3EOB - chains H and I of the 3 polymer chains in the assembly; structure by X-ray diffraction, 3.60 A resolution.

Chain H:
Protein: Efalizumab Fab fragment, heavy chain
Source organism: Homo sapiens
Notes: antibody fragment or engineered binder
Amino-acid sequence (220 residues; each row starts with the number of its first residue):
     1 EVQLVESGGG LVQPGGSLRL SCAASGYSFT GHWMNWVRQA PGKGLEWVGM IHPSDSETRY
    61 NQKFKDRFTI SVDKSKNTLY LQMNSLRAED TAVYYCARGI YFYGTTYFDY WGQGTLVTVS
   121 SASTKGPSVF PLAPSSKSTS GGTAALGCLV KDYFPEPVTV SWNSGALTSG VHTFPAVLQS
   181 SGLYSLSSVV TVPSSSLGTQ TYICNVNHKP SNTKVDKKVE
Unresolved in the structure: 137-141
Disulfide bonds: Cys-22/Cys-96, Cys-148/Cys-204
What the authors report for this chain:
  - mutagenesis - Q62A, K65A, K74A, Y107A: decreased binding to Integrin alpha-L (chain I) (citing earlier work)

Chain I:
Protein: Integrin alpha-L
Source organism: Homo sapiens
Notes: fragment: I domain
UniProtKB: P20701 (ITAL_HUMAN); residues 128-308 here correspond to UniProt positions 153-333 (UniProt number = residue number + 25)
Amino-acid sequence (181 residues; row label = number of the first residue in the row):
   128 GNVDLVFLFD GSMSLQPDEF QKILDFMKDV MKKLSNTSYQ FAAVQFSTSY KTEFDFSDYV
   188 KRKDPDALLK HVKHMLLLTN TFGAINYVAT EVFREELGAR PDATKVLIII TDGEATDSGN
   248 IDAAKDIIRY IIGIGKHFQT KESQETLHKF ASKPASEFVK ILDTFEKLKD LFTELQKKIY
   308 V
Unresolved in the structure: 307-308
What the authors report for this chain:
  - Zn2+ coordination: Asp-239
  - binding site for Zn2+: Asp-137 to Ser-141, Thr-206, Asp-239

Interface between chain H and chain I:
Pairs across the interface (26; chain H residue first):
  Thr-30(H) with Asp-193(I), hydrogen bond
  Gly-31(H) with Lys-155(I)
  His-32(H) with Gln-148(I)
  Trp-33(H) with Lys-197(I), hydrogen bond (side chain-backbone)
  His-52(H) with Lys-197(I)
  Ser-54(H) with Asp-191(I); Asp-193(I); Ala-194(I), hydrogen bond (side chain-backbone)
  Asp-55(H) with Lys-197(I)
  Glu-57(H) with Lys-197(I), salt bridge; His-198(I), salt bridge
  Tyr-101(H) with Lys-197(I); His-198(I), hydrogen bond; Lys-200(I), hydrogen bond (backbone-side chain)
  Phe-102(H) with Pro-144(I); Phe-147(I), hydrophobic; Gln-148(I); Leu-151(I), hydrophobic; Val-199(I); Lys-200(I); His-201(I), hydrogen bond (backbone-backbone)
  Tyr-103(H) with Pro-144(I); His-201(I), hydrogen bond; Leu-203(I), hydrophobic
  Gly-104(H) with Lys-200(I), hydrogen bond (backbone-side chain)
  Thr-105(H) with Lys-200(I), hydrogen bond (backbone-side chain)
Interface residues without a listed pair, chain H (15 interface residues in all): Lys-74, Tyr-107
From the paper, about this interface:
  - hot spots on chain H (mutagenesis) - W33A, Y101A: decreased binding to Integrin alpha-L (chain I) (citing earlier work)
  - hot spots on chain I (mutagenesis) - K197D: abolished binding to MHM24 (citing earlier work)
  - hot spots on chain I (mutagenesis) - K200D, H201A: decreased binding to MHM24 (citing earlier work)

Overview:
The interface between chain H and chain I involves 15 residues on one side and 14 on the other, with 9
hydrogen bonds and 2 salt bridges. Polar pairs include Glu-57(H)/Lys-197(I), Glu-57(H)/His-198(I) and
Thr-30(H)/Asp-193(I). From the paper: a binding site for Zn2+ at Asp-137(I), Thr-206(I) and Asp-239(I); Q62A,
K65A and K74A of chain H, among others, reduce binding to Integrin alpha-L (chain I); 9 substitutions were
tested in all.
Here chain H is Efalizumab Fab fragment, heavy chain and chain I is Integrin alpha-L, both from Homo sapiens.
Entry 3EOB (Crystal structure the Fab fragment of Efalizumab in complex with LFA-1 I domain, Form II) was
determined by X-ray diffraction (same publication as 3EO9 and 3EOA).
